PDB entry 9HJS | X-ray diffraction, 2.51 A resolution | chains B and E of the 6 polymer chains in the assembly

Chain B (and E):
Molecule: Geranylgeranyl pyrophosphate synthase
Source organism: Homo sapiens
Notes: EC 2.5.1.-, 2.5.1.1, 2.5.1.29, 2.5.1.10; chain E of this document is another copy of the same molecule, construct and numbering; everything in this record applies to it too
UniProt: O95749 (GGPPS_HUMAN); numbering as in UniProt (aligned over 1-300)
Chain sequence (307 residues; numbered -6 to 300; the number before each row is that of its first residue; numbers below 1 keep their minus sign (Gly-6 is residue -6)):
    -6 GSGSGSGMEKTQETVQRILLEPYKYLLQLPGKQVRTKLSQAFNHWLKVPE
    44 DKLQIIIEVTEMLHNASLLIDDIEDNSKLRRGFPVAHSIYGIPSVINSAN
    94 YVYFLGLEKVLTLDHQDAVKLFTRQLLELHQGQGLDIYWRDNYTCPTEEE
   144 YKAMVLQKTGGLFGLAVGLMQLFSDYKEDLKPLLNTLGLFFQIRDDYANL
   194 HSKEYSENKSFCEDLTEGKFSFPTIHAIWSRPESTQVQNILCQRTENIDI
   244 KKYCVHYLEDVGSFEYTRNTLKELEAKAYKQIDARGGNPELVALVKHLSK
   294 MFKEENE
Unresolved in the structure: -6 to 3, 196-201, 297-300 (chain E: -6 to 3, 198-199, 297-300)
Differences from the reference sequence: expression tag (-6 to 0); variant Gln109 (Pro in O95749); engineered mutation Cys235 (Arg in O95749)
Bound ions: Mg2+ site 1: Asp64, Asp68 (together with geranylgeranyl diphosphate)
Ligand contacts: geranylgeranyl diphosphate (GRG): Arg28, Leu31, Ser32, Phe35, Thr53, His57, Leu61, Asp64, Asp65, Asp68, Arg73, Leu122, Gln126, Asp129, Lys151, Thr152, Leu155, Phe156, Ala159, Val160, Met163, Phe184, Gln185, Asp188, Asn192
Curated features (UniProtKB/Swiss-Prot):
  - binding site (isopentenyl diphosphate): Lys25, Arg28, His57, Arg74
  - binding site (Mg(2+)): Asp64, Asp68
  - binding site (dimethylallyl diphosphate): Arg73, Lys151, Thr152, Gln185, Lys202, Lys212
  - modified residue: Met1 (N-acetylmethionine)
  - natural variant: Pro15 (P15S: In MDHLO; uncertain significance), Phe257 (F257C: In MDHLO), Tyr259 (Y259C: In MDHLO), Arg261 (R261G: In MDHLO; R261H: In MDHLO)
Reported in the primary citation:
  - mutagenesis - R235C: decreased binding to FPP
  - binding site for geranylgeranyl diphosphate: Lys202 (proposed by the authors, not directly observed)

How chain B and chain E interact:
Residue-residue contacts - 6 pairs, chain B then chain E:
  Tyr131(B) with Thr228(E)
  Asn135(B) with Asn232(E)
  Tyr136(B) with Tyr136(E), hydrophobic; Cys235(E), hydrophobic
  Thr228(B) with Asn135(E)
  Asn232(B) with Asn135(E)
Other interface residues (no listed pair), chain B (7 interface residues in all): Asp134, Cys235
Other interface residues (no listed pair), chain E (6 interface residues in all): Asp134

In short:
Chain B and chain E form an interface of 7 and 6 residues respectively. Bound to chain B: geranylgeranyl
diphosphate. From the paper: a binding site for geranylgeranyl diphosphate at Lys202(B); R235C of chain B
reduces binding to FPP.
Both chains are Geranylgeranyl pyrophosphate synthase (Homo sapiens). Entry 9HJS (Crystal structure of human
geranylgeranyl diphosphate synthase mutant R235C) was determined by X-ray diffraction (same publication as
9HJZ).
